PDB entry 4I7Z | X-ray diffraction, 2.80 A resolution | chains B and H of the 8 polymer chains in the assembly

== Chain B ==
Molecule: Cytochrome b6-f complex subunit 4
Organism: Mastigocladus laminosus
UniProt: P83792 (PETD_MASLA); residues 1-160 here = UniProt positions 1-160
Amino-acid sequence (160 residues; row label = number of the first residue in the row):
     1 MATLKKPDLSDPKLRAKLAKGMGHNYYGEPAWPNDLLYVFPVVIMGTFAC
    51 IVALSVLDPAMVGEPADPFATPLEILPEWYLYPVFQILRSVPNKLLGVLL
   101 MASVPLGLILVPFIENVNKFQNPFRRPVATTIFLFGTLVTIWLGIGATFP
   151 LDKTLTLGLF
Unresolved in the structure: 1
Bound ions: Cd2+: D58 (shared with 1 residue of chain F)
Residues lining bound ligands:
  - 1E2 ((2S)-3-(acetyloxy)-2-hydroxypropyl 6-deoxy-6-sulfo-beta-D-glucopyranoside): W32, P33, L37, Y38
  - beta-carotene (BCR): V43, G46, T47
  - chlorophyll a (CLA): Y80, P83, V84, I87, M101, A102, V104, P105, L106, L108, I132, F133, F135, G136, V139, T140, L143
  - heme (HEM): N25, D35, V39, F40, V43, I44
  - OZ2 ((2R)-3-{[(R)-{[(2S)-2,3-dihydroxypropyl]oxy}(hydroxy)phosphoryl]oxy}-2-[(6Z)-tridec-6-enoyloxy]propyl (9Z)-octadec-9-enoate), molecule 1: T47, C50, L54
  - OZ2, molecule 2: I87, L100, S103, V104, G107, L108, V111, I114, E115, N118, R125, R126, P127, V128, A129, I132

== Chain H ==
Molecule: Cytochrome b6-f complex subunit 8
Organism: Mastigocladus laminosus
UniProt: P83798 (PETN_MASLA); numbering as in UniProt (aligned over 1-29)
Amino-acid sequence (29 residues; row label = number of the first residue in the row):
     1 MEIDVLGWVALLVVFTWSIAMVVWGRNGL
Unresolved in the structure: 1
Residues lining bound ligands:
  - beta-carotene (BCR): S18, I19, V22
  - OZ2 ((2R)-3-{[(R)-{[(2S)-2,3-dihydroxypropyl]oxy}(hydroxy)phosphoryl]oxy}-2-[(6Z)-tridec-6-enoyloxy]propyl (9Z)-octadec-9-enoate): V5, W8, L11, L12, F15

== Chain B / chain H interface ==
Pairs across the interface - 9 pairs, chain B then chain H:
  D35(B) - R26(H)  salt bridge
  G46(B) - S18(H)
  A49(B) - V14(H)  hydrophobic
  C50(B) - L11(H)
  C50(B) - F15(H)  hydrophobic
  A53(B) - L11(H)  hydrophobic
  L54(B) - L11(H)  hydrophobic
  L57(B) - G7(H)
  L57(B) - W8(H)  hydrophobic
Other interface residues (no listed pair), chain B (11 interface residues in all): V39, V42, V43, D58
Other interface residues (no listed pair), chain H (9 interface residues in all): M21, V22

== Summary ==
The interface between chain B and chain H involves 11 residues on one side and 9 on the other, with 1 salt
bridge. Its one salt-bridged contact is D35(B)-R26(H). One compound OZ2 molecule and one beta-carotene
molecule are bound between chain B and chain H.
Chain B is Cytochrome b6-f complex subunit 4 and chain H is Cytochrome b6-f complex subunit 8, both from
Mastigocladus laminosus; the structure, Crystal structure of cytochrome b6f in DOPG, with disordered Rieske
Iron-Sulfur Protein soluble domain, was determined by X-ray diffraction.
